Entry 8XKS (electron microscopy, 3.20 A resolution); this record covers chains C and D of the 20 polymer chains in the assembly.

# Chain C
Protein: 4Fe-4S ferredoxin-type domain-containing protein
From: Chlamydomonas reinhardtii
UniProtKB: A0A2K3DGW6 (A0A2K3DGW6_CHLRE); numbering as in UniProt (aligned over 1-462)
Chain sequence (462 residues; each row starts with the number of its first residue):
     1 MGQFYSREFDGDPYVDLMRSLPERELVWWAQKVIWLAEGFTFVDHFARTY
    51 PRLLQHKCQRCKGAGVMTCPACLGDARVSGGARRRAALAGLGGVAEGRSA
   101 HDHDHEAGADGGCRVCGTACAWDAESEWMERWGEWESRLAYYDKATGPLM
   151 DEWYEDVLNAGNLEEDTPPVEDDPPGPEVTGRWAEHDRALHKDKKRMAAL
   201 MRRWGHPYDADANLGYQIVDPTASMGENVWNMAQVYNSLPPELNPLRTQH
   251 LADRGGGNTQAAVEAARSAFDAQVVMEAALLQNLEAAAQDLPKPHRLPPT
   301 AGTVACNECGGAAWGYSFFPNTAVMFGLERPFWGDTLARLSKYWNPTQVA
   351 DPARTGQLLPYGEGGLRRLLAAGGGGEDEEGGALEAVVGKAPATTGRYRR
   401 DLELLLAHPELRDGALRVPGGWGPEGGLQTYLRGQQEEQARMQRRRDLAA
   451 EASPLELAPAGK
Disordered / not traced: 74-112, 368-382, 446-462

# Chain D
Protein: AAA+ ATPase domain-containing protein
From: Chlamydomonas reinhardtii
UniProtKB: A0A2K3DZD9 (A0A2K3DZD9_CHLRE); residues -4 to 1173 here correspond to UniProt positions 1-1178 (UniProt number = residue number + 5)
Chain sequence (1178 residues; numbered -4 to 1173; the number before each row is that of its first residue; numbers below 1 keep their minus sign (Met-4 is residue -4)):
    -4 MHAQRPAGPPCSSAPSTSYPVAPSPVSSRSRGLHARRGVAEQRSLGCRST
    46 GSSDQHSNTNDGASGPSRPEQGPELDWSGLPRRQLAAMAMSPFAALSLPL
    96 VNDPAWQQSFETYGGKLREVLLGQQEAAKNVAKQLDEGVTYMDWTYRSTG
   146 VDLSAVWDPELWIRFREAVAQNEPAIFWNKLLDRVQYKENLPQAGLVGDM
   196 RISYAKFLELLKDQRVKRLVVYGDMRTAVVEVPHPWSASVLGHPATHPFY
   246 EDSAHNRVSMLRPNPAAPEDVTQWFCAEMPEWDMEKYRFYVDLPGDFWES
   296 GVLQRHLAAQRAEGAVWDPASGQYILPYRAQKKVFQVSTEVQLLDPQESW
   346 DFLGWLLAPGRLEFYEKAACVAIALRVLGIVIAISTGSPLFKLVNVGWGK
   396 LRGKGKKNATKDPKKMSKQEKKESQWERLTSSRAREFMTKDEKTGKMRDT
   446 GVRFEDIAGMEFLVTEMREIVRMLKGDEAYKRVGAKCPKGIIFQGPPGTG
   496 KTYLARAIAGEAEVPFFSSVGSEFVEMFAGVAAARVNSLFYNARKKAPAI
   546 IFIDEIDAIGRARSTLGGDPGSMERESALLAMLVQMDGIANKTEQVLTIG
   596 ATNLAQELDAALLRPGRFEVVYEVPQPGPSARMAILRYHAKGKPLEGDGQ
   646 RLLLKTAEATQGWSAAALANLMNEAAILTVRRNVPAISLPMVLELVEGLN
   696 WGEQAPRIPDSEAKDRLALITAAKAVAFALTPGLEPIKSVTMWSGRRGLG
   746 PSVDFIAMEDKAAMDMHPEETELMGWRTNFKTNAAVVGDEPLGEFAHVAG
   796 LLVPLYAGRAAEVALFGKDGASLATAQPLADCFEIAYYCVRNSQVHPRFK
   846 SLPPLHTTMWLGRDDAGRWRRDPLAIGFDEELGYHKLTLTLLKASWRRAL
   896 RLVAQRRSAITKVAAEMLAAPEEKITGARLVEIIESTPLDDLGGEGLDGA
   946 AAAAVVEEAGNEFLPLLKEVLGQVPGIILTGESLAQTDDQGRPLPPSSAS
   996 TSSADAAASDAAASAGPATELRLDDATLAAVSRTLMGRLDVVDLIGRNTA
  1046 VEAAERVRDALLHPETRERLLAMRRWVEGGPGAPEFPPSPLSPEQTAAMS
  1096 PSGPLYGNLALNLDWWRRRQDNVISWSAMEILMSRRQVDLYKQDADMTEG
  1146 AIAKLGTPPAAPAAAIGSSSKSSSGQSS
Disordered / not traced: -4 to 113, 380-414, 979-1012, 1154-1173

# How chain C and chain D interact
Contacting residue pairs (184; chain C residue first):
  Glu23(C) with Ile377(D)
  Leu26(C) with Leu370(D)
  Ala30(C) with Val366(D), hydrophobic; Leu370(D), hydrophobic
  Ala37(C) with Phe359(D), hydrophobic
  Thr41(C) with Trp350(D)
  Asp44(C) with Trp350(D); Arg356(D), salt bridge
  His45(C) with Phe347(D); Trp350(D)
  Arg48(C) with Asp346(D), salt bridge; Trp350(D)
  Arg52(C) with Asp346(D), salt bridge
  Lys57(C) with Arg221(D)
  Cys61(C) with Gly290(D)
  Lys62(C) with Arg221(D), hydrogen bond (backbone-side chain); Gly290(D); Glu294(D), salt bridge
  Gly63(C) with Arg221(D)
  Ala64(C) with Arg221(D); Leu288(D); Pro289(D); Gly290(D)
  Val66(C) with Leu288(D); Pro289(D); Gly290(D), hydrogen bond (backbone-backbone)
  Met67(C) with Pro289(D); Gly290(D); Asp291(D)
  Thr68(C) with Pro289(D); Asp291(D), hydrogen bond
  Cys120(C) with Arg196(D); Ile197(D), hydrogen bond (side chain-backbone)
  Trp122(C) with Asp194(D); Met195(D), hydrophobic; Arg196(D); Ile197(D); Phe284(D), hydrophobic
  Asp123(C) with Ile197(D); Ser198(D), hydrogen bond (side chain-backbone); Lys201(D)
  Glu125(C) with Lys201(D), salt bridge; Leu205(D); Arg210(D), salt bridge
  Trp128(C) with Leu205(D), hydrophobic; Val227(D), hydrophobic; Tyr282(D), hydrophobic; Phe284(D), hydrophobic
  Met129(C) with Pro230(D); Trp231(D)
  Trp132(C) with Gly190(D); Val192(D), hydrophobic; Met195(D), hydrophobic; His229(D), hydrogen bond; Tyr282(D), hydrophobic
  Trp135(C) with Val192(D), hydrophobic; Gly193(D)
  Arg182(C) with Ala249(D), hydrogen bond (side chain-backbone); His250(D); Asn251(D)
  Gln273(C) with Gly193(D); Asp194(D)
  Met276(C) with Asp194(D); Arg196(D)
  Glu277(C) with Leu191(D); Val192(D); Gly193(D), hydrogen bond (side chain-backbone)
  Leu280(C) with Asp194(D); Met195(D); Arg196(D); Tyr285(D), hydrophobic
  Leu281(C) with Pro187(D)
  Asn283(C) with Tyr285(D), hydrogen bond
  Leu284(C) with Tyr217(D); Thr222(D); Val224(D), hydrophobic; Tyr285(D), hydrophobic
  Glu285(C) with Lys183(D); Leu186(D)
  Ala287(C) with Tyr217(D); Gly218(D), hydrogen bond (backbone-backbone); Asp219(D), hydrogen bond (backbone-backbone); Thr222(D)
  Ala288(C) with Tyr217(D), hydrophobic; Pro341(D); Ser344(D), hydrogen bond (backbone-side chain)
  Gln289(C) with Tyr182(D), hydrogen bond; Pro341(D); Ser344(D); Asp346(D), hydrogen bond
  Asp290(C) with Gly218(D); Asp219(D); Pro341(D)
  Lys293(C) with Asp219(D), salt bridge; Arg221(D); Thr222(D), hydrogen bond; Tyr285(D); Asp287(D)
  Leu297(C) with Arg196(D); Tyr285(D), hydrophobic; Asp287(D)
  Thr300(C) with Ser198(D); Tyr199(D), hydrogen bond (side chain-backbone)
  Ala301(C) with Ser198(D), hydrogen bond (backbone-side chain); Ala200(D)
  Gly302(C) with Ser198(D); Tyr199(D); Ala200(D)
  Thr303(C) with Tyr199(D); Pro289(D)
  Arg330(C) with Gly218(D), hydrogen bond (side chain-backbone); Asp219(D); Met220(D)
  Arg339(C) with Glu294(D), salt bridge
  Leu340(C) with Trp293(D); Glu294(D)
  Tyr343(C) with Glu294(D)
  Trp344(C) with Trp293(D); Glu294(D), hydrogen bond (side chain-backbone); Gly296(D); Gln299(D)
  Ala383(C) with Ala261(D)
  Ala386(C) with Arg324(D)
  Val387(C) with Tyr323(D); Arg324(D)
  Val388(C) with Asn259(D); Ala261(D), hydrophobic; Tyr323(D); Arg324(D), hydrogen bond (backbone-backbone)
  Gly389(C) with Lys328(D), hydrogen bond (backbone-side chain)
  Lys390(C) with Lys328(D), hydrogen bond (backbone-side chain)
  Ala391(C) with Gln268(D)
  Pro392(C) with Asp208(D); Thr267(D); Lys328(D)
  Ala393(C) with Asp208(D), hydrogen bond (backbone-side chain)
  Thr394(C) with Glu204(D); Asp208(D), hydrogen bond (backbone-side chain); Arg210(D), hydrogen bond
  Thr395(C) with Thr267(D); Phe330(D)
  Tyr398(C) with Arg210(D), hydrogen bond; Pro230(D); Trp231(D), hydrophobic; Phe330(D), hydrophobic
  Arg399(C) with Asp265(D), salt bridge; Val266(D); Thr267(D), hydrogen bond
  Asp401(C) with Trp231(D)
  Leu402(C) with Leu236(D), hydrophobic; Val266(D), hydrophobic; Thr267(D); Val329(D), hydrophobic; Phe330(D), hydrophobic
  Glu403(C) with Val266(D)
  Leu405(C) with Leu236(D); Gly237(D); His238(D)
  Leu406(C) with Val266(D), hydrophobic; Trp269(D), hydrophobic
  Leu411(C) with Pro239(D)
  Arg412(C) with Gly237(D); Asn251(D); Arg252(D), hydrogen bond (backbone-backbone); Ser254(D)
  Asp413(C) with His250(D); Asn251(D), hydrogen bond (backbone-side chain); Arg252(D), hydrogen bond (backbone-side chain)
  Gly414(C) with Pro243(D); Glu246(D); His250(D), hydrogen bond (backbone-backbone); Arg252(D)
  Leu416(C) with Pro239(D); Arg252(D), hydrogen bond (backbone-side chain)
  Arg417(C) with Pro239(D); Ala240(D), hydrogen bond (side chain-backbone); Thr241(D), hydrogen bond (side chain-backbone); His242(D)
  Val418(C) with Pro239(D), hydrogen bond (backbone-backbone); Ala240(D)
  Gly420(C) with Ala240(D)
  Gly421(C) with Trp231(D), hydrogen bond (backbone-side chain)
  Leu428(C) with His238(D); Pro239(D), hydrophobic
Also at the interface, not in a pair above, chain C (89 interface residues in all): Val27, Ile34, Leu73, Ala119, Glu136, Leu139, His186, Leu291, Pro292, Pro298, Gly396, Pro409
Also at the interface, not in a pair above, chain D (89 interface residues in all): Leu203, Val253, Leu256, Phe270, Glu280, Ser295, Gln331, Leu351, Ala363, Leu373

# Summary
Chain C and chain D each contribute 89 residues to their interface; the contacts include 36 hydrogen bonds and
9 salt bridges. Among the polar pairs are Asp44(C)-Arg356(D), Arg48(C)-Asp346(D) and Arg52(C)-Asp346(D).
Here chain C is 4Fe-4S ferredoxin-type domain-containing protein and chain D is AAA+ ATPase domain-containing
protein, both from Chlamydomonas reinhardtii. Entry 8XKS (The cryo-EM structure of Orf2971-FtsHi motor
complex) was determined by electron microscopy.
